1ADF - chain A; structure by X-ray diffraction, 2.90 A resolution.

== Chain A ==
Molecule: Alcohol dehydrogenase
Source organism: Equus caballus
Notes: EC 1.1.1.1
Reference sequence: P00327 (ADHE_HORSE); residue numbers follow UniProt; this construct covers 1-374
Sequence (374 residues; each row starts with the number of its first residue):
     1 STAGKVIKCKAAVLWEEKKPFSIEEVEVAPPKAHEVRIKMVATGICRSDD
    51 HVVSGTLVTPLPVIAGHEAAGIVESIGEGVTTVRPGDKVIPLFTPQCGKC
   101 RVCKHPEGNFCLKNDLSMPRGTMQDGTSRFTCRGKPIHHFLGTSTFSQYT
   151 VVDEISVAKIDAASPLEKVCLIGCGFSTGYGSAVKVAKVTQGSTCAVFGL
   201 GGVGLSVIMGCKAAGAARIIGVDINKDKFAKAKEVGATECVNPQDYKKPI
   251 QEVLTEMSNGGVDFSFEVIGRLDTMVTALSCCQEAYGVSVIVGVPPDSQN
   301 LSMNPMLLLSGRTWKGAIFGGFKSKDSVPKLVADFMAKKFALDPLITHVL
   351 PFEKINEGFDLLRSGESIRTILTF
Ion coordination: Zn2+ site 1: Cys46, His67, Cys174; Zn2+ site 2: Cys97, Cys100, Cys103, Cys111
Residues lining bound ligands: TAD (beta-methylene-thiazole-4-carboxyamide-adenine dinucleotide): Arg47, His51, Gly199, Leu200, Gly201, Gly202, Val203, Val222, Asp223, Ile224, Asn225, Lys228, Pro243, Val268, Ile269, Gly270, Arg271, Asp273, Thr274, Gly293, Val294, Pro295, Pro296

== In short ==
Ligands of chain A: compound TAD. Cys46, His67 and Cys174 form the Zn2+ site 1. The Zn2+ site 2 is built by
Cys97, Cys100, Cys103 and Cys111.
Chain A is Alcohol dehydrogenase (Equus caballus); the structure, Crystallographic studies of two alcohol
dehydrogenase-bound analogs of thiazole-4-carboxamide adenine dinucleotide (tad), the active anabolite of ...,
was determined by X-ray diffraction (same publication as 1ADG).
